Entry 9OIO (X-ray diffraction, 2.30 A resolution); this record covers chains A and B of the 3 polymer chains in the assembly.

== Chain A ==
Name: Elongin-B
From: Homo sapiens
Reference sequence: Q15370 (ELOB_HUMAN); residue numbers follow UniProt; this construct covers 1-104
Chain sequence (104 residues; numbered 1 to 104; the number before each row is that of its first residue):
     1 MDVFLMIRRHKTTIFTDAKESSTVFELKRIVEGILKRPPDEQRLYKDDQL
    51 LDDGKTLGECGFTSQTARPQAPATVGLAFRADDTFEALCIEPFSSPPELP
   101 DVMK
Not modelled in the structure: 104
Curated features (UniProtKB/Swiss-Prot):
  - modified residue: M1 (N-acetylmethionine), T84 (Phosphothreonine)

== Chain B ==
Name: Elongin-C
From: Homo sapiens
Reference sequence: Q15369 (ELOC_HUMAN); residue numbers follow UniProt; this construct covers 17-112
Chain sequence (98 residues; row label = number of the first residue in the row):
    15 MGMYVKLISSDGHEFIVKREHALTSGTIKAMLSGPGQFAENETNEVNFRE
    65 IPSHVLSKVCMYFTYKVRYTNSSTEIPEFPIAPEIALELLMAANFLDC
Not modelled in the structure: 15-16, 48-57
Sequence notes: initiating methionine (15); expression tag (16)

== How chain A and chain B interact ==
Contacting residue pairs (60; chain A residue first):
  F4(A) with T78(B); R82(B)
  M6(A) with M75(B), hydrophobic
  R8(A) with H27(B)
  K11(A) with D25(B), hydrogen bond (side chain-backbone); G26(B); H27(B); E28(B), hydrogen bond (backbone-backbone)
  T12(A) with E28(B); I30(B)
  T13(A) with E28(B), hydrogen bond (backbone-backbone); F29(B); I30(B), hydrogen bond (backbone-backbone)
  I14(A) with I30(B)
  F15(A) with Y18(B); F29(B), hydrophobic; I30(B), hydrogen bond (backbone-backbone); V31(B), hydrophobic; S71(B); C74(B), hydrophobic; M75(B), hydrophobic
  T16(A) with Y18(B), hydrogen bond
  D17(A) with K32(B), salt bridge
  I34(A) with Y18(B), hydrophobic; I30(B), hydrophobic
  L35(A) with I30(B), hydrophobic
  R68(A) with P91(B)
  P69(A) with M75(B); T78(B); Y79(B), hydrophobic; R82(B); Y83(B)
  Q70(A) with M75(B); Y79(B); Y83(B); P91(B); F93(B); P94(B)
  P72(A) with M75(B)
  E91(A) with H27(B)
  P92(A) with H27(B), hydrogen bond (backbone-side chain)
  F93(A) with H27(B); F29(B), hydrophobic; S67(B); H68(B); S71(B)
  S94(A) with D25(B); P66(B); S67(B), hydrogen bond (backbone-side chain); H68(B), hydrogen bond
  S95(A) with H68(B)
  P96(A) with H68(B); E98(B); I99(B), hydrophobic; E102(B)
  P97(A) with E102(B)
  L99(A) with P97(B); E98(B)
  M103(A) with P97(B); L101(B), hydrophobic
Also at the interface, not in a pair above, chain A (26 interface residues in all): H10
Also at the interface, not in a pair above, chain B (29 interface residues in all): E92, A100

== Overview ==
26 residues of chain A and 29 residues of chain B are in contact; the contacts include 9 hydrogen bonds and 1
salt bridge. Polar contacts include D17(A)-K32(B), K11(A)-D25(B) and T16(A)-Y18(B).
Chain A is Elongin-B and chain B is Elongin-C, both from Homo sapiens; the structure, The von Hippel
Lindau-ElonginB-ElonginC (VCB) complex with fragments 9 and 14, was determined by X-ray diffraction, deposited
together with 9OIM, 9OIN and 9OIQ.
